Entry 9OMA (electron microscopy, 4.14 A resolution (low resolution: residue-level contacts below are approximate; hydrogen-bond / salt-bridge calls are withheld)); this record covers chains A and E of the 5 polymer chains in the assembly.

Chain A:
Name: Protein-L-isoaspartate O-methyltransferase domain-containing protein 1
Source organism: Homo sapiens
Notes: engineered mutation(s): N312I
Reference sequence: Q96MG8 (PCMD1_HUMAN); residues 1-357 here = UniProt positions 1-357
Sequence (358 residues; row label = number of the first residue in the row; numbering starts at 0):
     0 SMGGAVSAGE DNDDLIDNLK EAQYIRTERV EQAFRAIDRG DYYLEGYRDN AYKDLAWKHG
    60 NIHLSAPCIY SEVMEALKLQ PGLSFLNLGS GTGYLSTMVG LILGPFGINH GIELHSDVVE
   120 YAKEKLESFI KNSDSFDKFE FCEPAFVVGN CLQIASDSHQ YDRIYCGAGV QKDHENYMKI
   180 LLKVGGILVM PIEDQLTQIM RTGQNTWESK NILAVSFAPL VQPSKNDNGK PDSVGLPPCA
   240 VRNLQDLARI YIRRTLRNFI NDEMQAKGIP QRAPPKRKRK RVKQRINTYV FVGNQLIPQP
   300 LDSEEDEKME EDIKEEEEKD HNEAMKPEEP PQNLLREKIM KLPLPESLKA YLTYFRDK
Unresolved in the structure: 0-9, 265-330, 355-357
Construct notes: expression tag (0); variant Ile312 (Asn in Q96MG8)
Swiss-Prot annotation at these positions:
  - region: Leu85 to Leu94 (AdoMet binding motif), Tyr160 to Tyr164 (AdoMet binding motif), Leu181 to Ile191 (AdoMet binding motif), Val240 to Tyr250 (BC-box), Leu341 to Pro344 (CUL-box)
  - active site: Ser64
  - lipidation: Gly2 (N-myristoyl glycine)

Chain E:
Name: Elongin-C
Source organism: Homo sapiens
Reference sequence: Q15369 (ELOC_HUMAN); residues 1-96 here correspond to UniProt positions 17-112 (UniProt number = residue number + 16)
Sequence (96 residues; numbered 1 to 96; the number before each row is that of its first residue):
     1 MYVKLISSDG HEFIVKREHA LTSGTIKAML SGPGQFAENE TNEVNFREIP SHVLSKVCMY
    61 FTYKVRYTNS STEIPEFPIA PEIALELLMA ANFLDC
Unresolved in the structure: 34-41, 96

Interface between chain A and chain E:
Pairs across the interface (31; chain A residue first):
  Ser83(A) - Thr72(E)
  Phe105(A) - Ile74(E)
  Phe105(A) - Pro75(E)
  Gly106(A) - Ile74(E)
  Ile107(A) - Thr72(E)
  Ile107(A) - Ile74(E)
  His158(A) - Ser70(E)
  His158(A) - Ser71(E)
  His158(A) - Thr72(E)
  Gln159(A) - Thr72(E)
  Asp161(A) - Thr72(E)
  Cys238(A) - Thr68(E)
  Val240(A) - Tyr63(E)
  Val240(A) - Lys64(E)
  Val240(A) - Tyr67(E)
  Arg241(A) - Tyr60(E)
  Asn242(A) - Tyr60(E)
  Leu243(A) - Tyr60(E)
  Leu243(A) - Ala91(E)
  Gln244(A) - Asn92(E)
  Tyr250(A) - Glu76(E)
  Tyr250(A) - Phe77(E)
  Tyr250(A) - Pro78(E)
  Tyr250(A) - Ile79(E)
  Arg253(A) - Glu76(E)
  Leu341(A) - Leu85(E)
  Glu345(A) - Leu88(E)
  Glu345(A) - Asn92(E)
  Ala349(A) - Leu88(E)
  Tyr350(A) - Leu85(E)
  Tyr350(A) - Leu88(E)
Other interface residues (no listed pair), chain A (26 interface residues in all): Tyr160, Leu246, Ala247, Ile251, Thr254, Met339, Pro342
Other interface residues (no listed pair), chain E (22 interface residues in all): Pro81, Ala84, Met89, Asp95
From the paper, about this interface:
  - residue pairs: Arg241(A)-Tyr60(E) (hydrogen bond), Glu345(A)-Asn92(E) (hydrogen bond)
  - interface residues, chain A: Val240(A), Leu243(A), Gln244(A), Tyr250(A), Ile251(A)
  - interface residues, chain E: Tyr60(E), Tyr63(E), Tyr67(E), Glu76(E), Ile79(E), Leu85(E)

In short:
26 residues of chain A face 22 of chain E across their interface. The paper describes hydrogen bonds between
Arg241(A) and Tyr60(E) and Glu345(A) and Asn92(E). UniProt lists active-site residue Ser64(A) on chain A. The
paper reports interface residues Val240(A), Leu243(A) and Tyr60(E) among others.
Chain A is Protein-L-isoaspartate O-methyltransferase domain-containing protein 1 and chain E is Elongin-C,
both from Homo sapiens; the structure, Cryo-EM structure of PCMTD1-ELOBC-CUL5-RBX2 (CRL5-PCMTD1), was
determined by electron microscopy together with 9OMF from the same study.
